PDB entry 7YQ5 | electron microscopy, 4.27 A resolution (low resolution: residue-level contacts below are approximate; hydrogen-bond / salt-bridge calls are withheld) | chains B and E of the 5 polymer chains in the assembly

# Chain B
Molecule: Insulin, isoform 2
Organism: Homo sapiens
UniProt: F8WCM5 (INSR2_HUMAN); residues 3-27 here correspond to UniProt positions 27-51 (UniProt number = residue number + 24)
Amino-acid sequence (25 residues; each row starts with the number of its first residue):
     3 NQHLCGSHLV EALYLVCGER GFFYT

# Chain E
Molecule: Isoform Short of Insulin receptor
Organism: Homo sapiens
Notes: EC 2.7.10.1
UniProt: P06213-2 (INSR_HUMAN); residues 1-907 here correspond to UniProt positions 28-934 (UniProt number = residue number + 27)
Amino-acid sequence (907 residues; numbered 1 to 907; the number before each row is that of its first residue):
     1 HLYPGEVCPG MDIRNNLTRL HELENCSVIE GHLQILLMFK TRPEDFRDLS FPKLIMITDY
    61 LLLFRVYGLE SLKDLFPNLT VIRGSRLFFN YALVIFEMVH LKELGLYNLM NITRGSVRIE
   121 KNNELCYLAT IDWSRILDSV EDNHIVLNKD DNEECGDICP GTAKGKTNCP ATVINGQFVE
   181 RCWTHSHCQK VCPTICKSHG CTAEGLCCHS ECLGNCSQPD DPTKCVACRN FYLDGRCVET
   241 CPPPYYHFQD WRCVNFSFCQ DLHHKCKNSR RQGCHQYVIH NNKCIPECPS GYTMNSSNLL
   301 CTPCLGPCPK VCHLLEGEKT IDSVTSAQEL RGCTVINGSL IINIRGGNNL AAELEANLGL
   361 IEEISGYLKI RRSYALVSLS FFRKLRLIRG ETLEIGNYSF YALDNQNLRQ LWDWSKHNLT
   421 TTQGKLFFHY NPKLCLSEIH KMEEVSGTKG RQERNDIALK TNGDKASCEN ELLKFSYIRT
   481 SFDKILLRWE PYWPPDFRDL LGFMLFYKEA PYQNVTEFDG QDACGSNSWT VVDIDPPLRS
   541 NDPKSQNHPG WLMRGLKPWT QYAIFVKTLV TFSDERRTYG AKSDIIYVQT DATNPSVPLD
   601 PISVSNSSSQ IILKWKPPSD PNGNITHYLV FWERQAEDSE LFELDYCLKG LKLPSRTWSP
   661 PFESEDSQKH NQSEYEDSAG ECCSCPKTDS QILKELEESS FRKTFEDYLH NVVFVPRPSR
   721 KRRSLGDVGN VTVAVPTVAA FPNTSSTSVP TSPEEHRPFE KVVNKESLVI SGLRHFTGYR
   781 IELQACNQDT PEERCSVAAY VSARTMPEAK ADDIVGPVTH EIFENNVVHL MWQEPKEPNG
   841 LIVLYEVSYR RYGDEELHLC VSRKHFALER GCRLRGLSPG NYSVRIRATS LAGNGSWTEP
   901 TYFYVTD
Disordered / not traced: 161-168, 656-755
Cystine bridges: Cys8-Cys26, Cys126-Cys155, Cys159-Cys182, Cys169-Cys188, Cys192-Cys201, Cys196-Cys207, Cys208-Cys216, Cys212-Cys225, Cys228-Cys237, Cys241-Cys253, Cys259-Cys284, Cys266-Cys274, Cys288-Cys301, Cys304-Cys308, Cys312-Cys333, Cys435-Cys468, Cys647-Cys860, Cys786-Cys795
Differences from the reference sequence: conflict His144 (Tyr171 in P06213-2), Thr421 (Ile448 in P06213-2), Lys465 (Gln492 in P06213-2)
From the paper describing this entry:
  - mutagenesis - R271A, S323A, T325A, Y477A, K484A, L486A, R488A, W551A, L552A, R554A: decreased signaling in response to A43
  - mutagenesis - F705A: increased signaling in response to A62
  - mutagenesis - R702Y/T704W: decreased signaling in response to A62
  - mutagenesis - F64A, R702Y/T704W: abolished signaling in response to insulin
  - mutagenesis - V99R/V173R/V604R/S802R: decreased signaling

# Chain B / chain E interface
Contacting residue pairs (9):
  Val12(B) - Arg65(E)
  Glu13(B) - Arg65(E)
  Tyr16(B) - Phe39(E)
  Tyr16(B) - Lys40(E)
  Gly23(B) - Asn15(E)
  Phe24(B) - Arg14(E)
  Phe24(B) - Asn15(E)
  Phe24(B) - Leu37(E)
  Tyr26(B) - Asp12(E)
Interface residues without a listed pair, chain B (7 interface residues in all): Ser9
Interface residues without a listed pair, chain E (9 interface residues in all): Phe64, Glu97

# Overview
The interface between chain B and chain E involves 7 residues on one side and 9 on the other. The paper
reports that R271A, S323A and T325A of chain E, among others, reduce signaling in response to A43; F64A and
R702Y/T704W of chain E abolish signaling in response to insulin; 14 substitutions were tested in all.
Here chain B is Insulin, isoform 2 and chain E is Isoform Short of Insulin receptor, both from Homo sapiens.
Entry 7YQ5 (human insulin receptor bound with A62 DNA aptamer and insulin) was determined by electron
microscopy together with 7YQ3, 7YQ4, 7YQ6 and 8GUY from the same study.
